4TSB - chains H and L of the 3 polymer chains in the assembly; structure by X-ray diffraction, 1.95 A resolution.

== Chain H ==
Protein: FAb Heavy Chain
From: Homo sapiens
Notes: antibody fragment or engineered binder
Amino-acid sequence (222 residues; numbered 1 to 222 plus 4 insertion-coded residues; 4 numbers in that range are skipped by the numbering (no residue carries them; nothing is unmodelled there); the number before each row is that of its first residue; a row labelled like 82A-82C holds insertion residues (82A, then the next letters in order)):
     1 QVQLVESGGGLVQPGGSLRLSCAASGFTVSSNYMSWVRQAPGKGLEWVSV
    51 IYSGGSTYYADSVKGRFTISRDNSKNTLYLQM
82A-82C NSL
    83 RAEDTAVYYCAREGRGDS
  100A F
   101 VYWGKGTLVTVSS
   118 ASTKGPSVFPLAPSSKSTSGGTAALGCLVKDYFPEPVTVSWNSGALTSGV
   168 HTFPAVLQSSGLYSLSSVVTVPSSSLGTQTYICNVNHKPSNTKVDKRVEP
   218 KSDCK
Disordered / not traced: 133-136, 220-222
Disulfides: Cys22-Cys92, Cys144-Cys200

== Chain L ==
Protein: FAb Light Chain
From: Homo sapiens
Notes: antibody fragment or engineered binder
Amino-acid sequence (217 residues; row label = number of the first residue in the row; note: 1 number in that range is skipped by the numbering (no residue carries it; nothing is unmodelled there); a row labelled like 27A-27C holds insertion residues (27A, then the next letters in order)):
     1 QSVLAQPPS
    11 VSGAPGQRVSISCTGRS
27A-27C SNI
    28 GAGYDVHWYQQLPGKAPKLLIYGNTNRPSGVPVRFSGSMSGTSASLAITG
    78 LQAEDEADYYCQSYDRSL
95A-95B SG
    96 SVFGGGTKLTVL
  107A G
   108 QPKAAPSVTLFPPSSEELQANKATLVCLISDFYPGAVTVAWKADSSPVKA
   158 GVETTTPSKQSNNKYAASSYLSLTPEQWKSHRSYSCQVTHEGSTVEKTVA
   208 PTECS
Disordered / not traced: 1, 211-212
Disulfides: Cys23-Cys88, Cys134-Cys193

== How chain H and chain L interact ==
Contacting residue pairs (71):
  Val37(H) - Phe98(L)  hydrophobic
  Gln39(H) - Gln38(L)  hydrogen bond
  Gln39(H) - Tyr87(L)  hydrogen bond
  Lys43(H) - Tyr87(L)
  Gly44(H) - Tyr87(L)
  Leu45(H) - Pro44(L)  hydrophobic
  Leu45(H) - Tyr87(L)
  Leu45(H) - Phe98(L)
  Trp47(H) - Gly95B(L)
  Trp47(H) - Ser96(L)
  Trp47(H) - Phe98(L)
  Tyr58(H) - Ser95A(L)
  Tyr91(H) - Gln38(L)
  Tyr91(H) - Ala43(L)  hydrophobic
  Arg97(H) - His34(L)
  Arg97(H) - Tyr49(L)
  Arg97(H) - Asn53(L)
  Gly98(H) - His34(L)
  Asp99(H) - His34(L)
  Asp99(H) - Gln89(L)  hydrogen bond
  Asp99(H) - Ser90(L)
  Asp99(H) - Tyr91(L)
  Asp99(H) - Ser96(L)  hydrogen bond
  Ser100(H) - His34(L)
  Ser100(H) - Tyr36(L)
  Phe100A(H) - Tyr36(L)  hydrogen bond (backbone-side chain)
  Phe100A(H) - Leu46(L)
  Phe100A(H) - Gln89(L)
  Phe100A(H) - Ser96(L)
  Phe100A(H) - Phe98(L)  hydrophobic
  Val101(H) - Leu46(L)  hydrophobic
  Trp103(H) - Pro44(L)
  Gly104(H) - Ala43(L)
  Val125(H) - Glu123(L)
  Phe126(H) - Ser121(L)
  Phe126(H) - Glu123(L)
  Phe126(H) - Glu124(L)
  Pro127(H) - Ser121(L)
  Pro127(H) - Glu123(L)
  Leu128(H) - Phe118(L)  hydrophobic
  Ala129(H) - Phe118(L)
  Ala141(H) - Phe118(L)
  Leu145(H) - Tyr177(L)  hydrophobic
  Lys147(H) - Glu124(L)  salt bridge
  Lys147(H) - Lys129(L)
  Lys147(H) - Thr131(L)
  His168(H) - Ser137(L)
  His168(H) - Gln167(L)
  His168(H) - Ala173(L)
  Phe170(H) - Leu135(L)  hydrophobic
  Phe170(H) - Ile136(L)
  Phe170(H) - Ala174(L)
  Phe170(H) - Ser175(L)
  Pro171(H) - Ser165(L)
  Ala172(H) - Thr162(L)
  Val173(H) - Glu160(L)
  Val173(H) - Thr161(L)
  Val173(H) - Thr162(L)
  Val173(H) - Tyr177(L)  hydrophobic
  Gln175(H) - Glu160(L)
  Ser176(H) - Glu160(L)  hydrogen bond (backbone-side chain)
  Leu182(H) - Tyr177(L)
  Ser183(H) - Val133(L)
  Ser183(H) - Leu135(L)
  Ser183(H) - Tyr177(L)  hydrogen bond
  Val185(H) - Phe118(L)  hydrophobic
  Val185(H) - Leu135(L)  hydrophobic
  Lys213(H) - Glu123(L)  salt bridge
  Lys218(H) - Ser121(L)
  Lys218(H) - Ser122(L)
  Lys218(H) - Glu210(L)
Also at the interface, not in a pair above, chain H (42 interface residues in all): Glu46, Asp61, Leu142, Gly143, Leu174, Ser181
Also at the interface, not in a pair above, chain L (42 interface residues in all): Asp32, Lys42, Leu95, Gly100, Thr116

== Summary ==
Chain H and chain L each contribute 42 residues to their interface, with 7 hydrogen bonds and 2 salt bridges.
Polar pairs include Lys147(H)-Glu124(L), Lys213(H)-Glu123(L) and Gln39(H)-Gln38(L).
Here chain H is FAb Heavy Chain and chain L is FAb Light Chain, both from Homo sapiens. Entry 4TSB (Structure
of a lysozyme antibody complex) was determined by X-ray diffraction.
